3HKC - chains D and E of the 5 polymer chains in the assembly; structure by X-ray diffraction, 3.80 A resolution.

== Chain D ==
Molecule: Tubulin beta chain
Organism: Ovis aries
Chain sequence (445 residues; each row starts with the number of its first residue; note: 10 numbers in that range are skipped by the numbering (no residue carries them; nothing is unmodelled there)):
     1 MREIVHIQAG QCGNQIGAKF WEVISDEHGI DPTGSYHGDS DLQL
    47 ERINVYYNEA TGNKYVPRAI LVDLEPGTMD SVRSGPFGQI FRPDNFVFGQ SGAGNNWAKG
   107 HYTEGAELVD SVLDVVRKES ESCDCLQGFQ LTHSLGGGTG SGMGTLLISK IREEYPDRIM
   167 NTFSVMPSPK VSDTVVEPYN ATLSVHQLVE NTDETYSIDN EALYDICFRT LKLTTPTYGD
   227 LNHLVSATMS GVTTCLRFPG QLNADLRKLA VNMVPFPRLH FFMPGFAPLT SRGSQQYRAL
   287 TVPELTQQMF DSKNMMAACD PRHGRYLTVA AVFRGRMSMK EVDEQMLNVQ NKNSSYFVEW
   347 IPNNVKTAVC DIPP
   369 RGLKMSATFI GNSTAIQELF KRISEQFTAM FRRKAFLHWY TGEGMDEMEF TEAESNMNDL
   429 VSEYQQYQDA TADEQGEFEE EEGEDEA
Unresolved in the structure: 1, 278-285, 439-455
Small-molecule neighbours:
  - E70 (N-{2-[(4-hydroxyphenyl)amino]pyridin-3-yl}-4-methoxybenzenesulfonamide): Tyr202, Val238, Thr239, Cys241, Leu242, Leu248, Ala250, Lys254, Leu255, Asn258, Met259, Val315, Ala316, Ala317, Asn350, Val351, Lys352, Ala354, Ile378
  - GDP (guanosine-5'-diphosphate): Gly10, Gln11, Cys12, Gln15, Ile16, Ala99, Asn101, Ser140, Gly142, Gly143, Gly144, Thr145, Gly146, Pro173, Val177, Ser178, Asp179, Glu183, Asn206, Tyr224, Leu227, Asn228, Val231

== Chain E ==
Molecule: Stathmin-4
Organism: Rattus norvegicus
Notes: fragment: RB3 stathmin-like domain
Reference sequence: P63043 (STMN4_RAT); residues 5-145 here correspond to UniProt positions 49-189 (UniProt number = residue number + 44)
Chain sequence (142 residues; each row starts with the number of its first residue):
     4 ADMEVIELNK CTSGQSFEVI LKPPSFDGVP EFNASLPRRR DPSLEEIQKK LEAAEERRKY
    64 QEAELLKHLA EKREHEREVI QKAIEENNNF IKMAKEKLAQ KMESNKENRE AHLAAMLERL
   124 QEKDKHAEEV RKNKELKEEA SR
Unresolved in the structure: 31-44, 142-145
Sequence notes: expression tag (4)
Curated features (UniProtKB/Swiss-Prot):
  - modified residue: Ser46 (Phosphoserine)

== Interface between chain D and chain E ==
Pairs across the interface - 15 pairs, chain D then chain E:
  Tyr108(D) with His129(E), hydrogen bond; Ala130(E), hydrophobic; Val133(E), hydrophobic; Arg134(E), hydrogen bond (backbone-side chain)
  Ala112(D) with Arg134(E)
  Ser155(D) with Leu123(E)
  Arg158(D) with Met119(E)
  Glu159(D) with Leu120(E); Asp127(E)
  His192(D) with Lys126(E)
  Gln193(D) with Lys126(E)
  Asn197(D) with Leu123(E)
  Gly412(D) with Val133(E); Asn136(E), hydrogen bond (backbone-side chain)
  Glu417(D) with His129(E), salt bridge
Other interface residues (no listed pair), chain D (15 interface residues in all): Thr109, Pro162, Glu196, Gly410, Glu411
Other interface residues (no listed pair), chain E (13 interface residues in all): Gln124, Lys137, Lys140

== Summary ==
15 residues of chain D and 13 residues of chain E are in contact, with 3 hydrogen bonds and 1 salt bridge.
Among the polar pairs are Glu417(D)-His129(E), Tyr108(D)-His129(E) and Tyr108(D)-Arg134(E). Bound to chain D:
GDP and compound E70.
Chain D is Tubulin beta chain (Ovis aries) and chain E is Stathmin-4 (Rattus norvegicus); the structure,
Tubulin-ABT751: RB3 stathmin-like domain complex, was determined by X-ray diffraction together with 3HKB, 3HKD
and 3HKE from the same study.
